Entry 8V4Q (electron microscopy, 2.71 A resolution); this record covers chains A and B of the 3 polymer chains in the assembly.

[Chain A (and B)]
Molecule: Type 1 encapsulin shell protein EncA
Organism: Myxococcus xanthus DK 1622
Notes: chain B of this document is another copy of the same molecule, construct and numbering; everything in this record applies to it too
UniProt: Q1D6H4 (ENCAP_MYXXD); residue numbers follow UniProt; this construct covers 1-287
Chain sequence (287 residues; each row starts with the number of its first residue):
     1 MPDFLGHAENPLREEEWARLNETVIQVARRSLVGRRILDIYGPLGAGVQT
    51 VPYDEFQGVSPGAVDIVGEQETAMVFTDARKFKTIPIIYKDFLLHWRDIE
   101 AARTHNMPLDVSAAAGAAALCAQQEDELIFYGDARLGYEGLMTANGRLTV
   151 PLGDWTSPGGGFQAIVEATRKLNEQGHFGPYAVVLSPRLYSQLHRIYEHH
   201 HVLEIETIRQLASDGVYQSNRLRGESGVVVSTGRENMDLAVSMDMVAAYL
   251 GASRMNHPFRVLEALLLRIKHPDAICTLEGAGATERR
Not modelled in the structure: 1-8, 59-69, 280-287 (chain B: 1, 59-70, 280-287)
Construct notes: engineered mutation His199 (Lys in Q1D6H4), His200 (Thr in Q1D6H4), His201 (Gly in Q1D6H4)

[Chain A / chain B interface]
Pairs across the interface - 35 pairs, chain A then chain B:
  Tyr41(A) - Pro108(B)
  Tyr41(A) - Asp110(B)
  Pro43(A) - Pro108(B)
  Leu44(A) - Pro108(B)  hydrophobic
  Glu55(A) - Asp110(B)
  Glu55(A) - Ser112(B)
  Phe56(A) - Leu93(B)  hydrophobic
  Phe56(A) - His95(B)
  Phe56(A) - Asn256(B)
  Gly58(A) - Leu93(B)
  Arg80(A) - Asp98(B)  salt bridge
  Phe162(A) - Ser191(B)
  Phe162(A) - His194(B)
  Phe162(A) - Arg195(B)
  Phe178(A) - Gln123(B)
  Phe178(A) - Asn220(B)
  Phe178(A) - Arg221(B)
  Pro180(A) - Arg30(B)
  His199(A) - Glu198(B)
  His199(A) - His199(B)  hydrogen bond
  His199(A) - His201(B)  hydrogen bond (backbone-side chain)
  His200(A) - Ile196(B)
  His200(A) - His201(B)
  His201(A) - His201(B)  hydrogen bond
  Thr207(A) - Ile196(B)
  Thr207(A) - Leu203(B)
  Gln210(A) - His194(B)
  Asp214(A) - Arg30(B)  salt bridge
  Thr232(A) - Arg30(B)
  Arg234(A) - Ser112(B)  hydrogen bond (backbone-side chain)
  Glu235(A) - Ser112(B)  hydrogen bond (backbone-side chain)
  Glu235(A) - Ala115(B)
  Glu235(A) - Gly116(B)
  Arg268(A) - Asp110(B)  salt bridge
  Lys270(A) - Ser112(B)
Also at the interface, not in a pair above, chain A (28 interface residues in all): Gly42, Val48, Gln163, Val166, Asn173, Val202, Glu204
Also at the interface, not in a pair above, chain B (28 interface residues in all): Leu94, Met107, Leu109, Ala113, Ala119, Pro187, Tyr197

[Summary]
The chain A/chain B interface involves 28 residues from each chain, with 5 hydrogen bonds and 3 salt bridges.
Polar contacts include Arg80(A)-Asp98(B), Asp214(A)-Arg30(B) and Arg268(A)-Asp110(B).
Both chains are Type 1 encapsulin shell protein EncA (Myxococcus xanthus DK 1622). Entry 8V4Q (Myxococcus
xanthus EncA 3xHis pore mutant with tetrahedral symmetry) was determined by electron microscopy (same
publication as 8V4N).
